4PHX - chains A and D of the 8 polymer chains in the assembly; structure by X-ray diffraction, 2.40 A resolution.

[Chain A (and D)]
Protein: Protein AggB
Source organism: Escherichia coli
Notes: chain D of this document is another copy of the same molecule, construct and numbering; everything in this record applies to it too
Reference sequence: P46006 (AGGB_ECOLX); residues 1-121 here correspond to UniProt positions 25-145 (UniProt number = residue number + 24)
Amino-acid sequence (142 residues; numbered 1 to 142; the number before each row is that of its first residue):
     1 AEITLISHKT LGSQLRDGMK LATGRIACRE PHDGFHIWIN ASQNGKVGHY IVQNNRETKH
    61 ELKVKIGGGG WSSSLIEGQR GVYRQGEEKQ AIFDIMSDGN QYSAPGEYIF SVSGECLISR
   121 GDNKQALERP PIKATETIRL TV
Not modelled in the structure: 9, 11, 57-59, 121-124 (chain D: 9, 57-59, 120-125)
Differences from the reference sequence: expression tag (122-142)
Cystine bridges: C28-C116

[How chain A and chain D interact]
Pairs across the interface - 18 pairs, chain A then chain D:
  T4(A) - I6(D)
  I6(A) - I6(D)  hydrophobic
  K20(A) - R25(D)
  T23(A) - T4(D)
  T23(A) - I6(D)
  G24(A) - I6(D)
  R25(A) - I6(D)  hydrogen bond (side chain-backbone)
  R25(A) - S7(D)  hydrogen bond (side chain-backbone)
  R25(A) - H8(D)  hydrogen bond
  R25(A) - T23(D)  hydrogen bond
  G69(A) - Q90(D)
  K89(A) - K20(D)
  Q90(A) - K20(D)
  Q90(A) - T23(D)
  Q90(A) - D94(D)  hydrogen bond
  I92(A) - R25(D)
  I92(A) - I92(D)  hydrophobic
  D94(A) - R25(D)  salt bridge
Interface residues without a listed pair, chain A (14 interface residues in all): E2, A27, R29
Interface residues without a listed pair, chain D (12 interface residues in all): E2, L5

[Overview]
14 residues of chain A and 12 residues of chain D are in contact, with 5 hydrogen bonds and 1 salt bridge.
Among the polar pairs are D94(A)-R25(D), R25(A)-I6(D) and R25(A)-S7(D).
Chain A and chain D are both Protein AggB (Escherichia coli); the structure, Crystal structure of AggB, the
minor subunit of aggregative adherence fimbriae type I from the Escherichia ..., was determined by X-ray
diffraction together with 4OR1 and 4PH8 from the same study.
